PDB entry 3VFV | X-ray diffraction, 1.55 A resolution | chains A and B of the 3 polymer chains in the assembly

[Chain A]
Protein: MHC class I antigen
From: Homo sapiens
Reference sequence: C5MK56 (C5MK56_HUMAN); residues 1-276 here correspond to UniProt positions 25-300 (UniProt number = residue number + 24)
Sequence (276 residues; each row starts with the number of its first residue):
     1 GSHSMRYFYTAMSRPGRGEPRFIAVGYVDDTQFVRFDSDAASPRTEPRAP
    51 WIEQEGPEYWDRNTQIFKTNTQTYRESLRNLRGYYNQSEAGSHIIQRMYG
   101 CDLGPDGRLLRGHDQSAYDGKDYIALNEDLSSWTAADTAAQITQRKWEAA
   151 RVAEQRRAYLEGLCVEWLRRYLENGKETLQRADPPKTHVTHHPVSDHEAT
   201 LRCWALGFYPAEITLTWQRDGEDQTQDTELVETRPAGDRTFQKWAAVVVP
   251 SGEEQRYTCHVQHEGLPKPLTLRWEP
Disulfide bonds: Cys101-Cys164, Cys203-Cys259
Reported in the primary citation:
  - mutagenesis - L163A: unchanged binding to SB27 TCR

[Chain B]
Protein: Beta-2-microglobulin
From: Homo sapiens
Reference sequence: P61769 (B2MG_HUMAN); residues 1-99 here correspond to UniProt positions 21-119 (UniProt number = residue number + 20)
Sequence (100 residues; each row starts with the number of its first residue; numbering starts at 0):
     0 MIQRTPKIQVYSRHPAENGKSNFLNCYVSGFHPSDIEVDLLKNGERIEKV
    50 EHSDLSFSKDWSFYLLYYTEFTPTEKDEYACRVNHVTLSQPKIVKWDRDM
Construct notes: initiating methionine (0)
Disulfide bonds: Cys25-Cys80

[Interface between chain A and chain B]
Residue-residue contacts (63; chain A residue first):
  Phe8(A) with Ser55(B); Phe56(B), hydrophobic
  Tyr9(A) with Phe56(B)
  Thr10(A) with Phe56(B); Phe62(B)
  Met12(A) with Ser33(B); Asp34(B)
  Arg17(A) with Asp34(B), salt bridge
  Ile23(A) with Leu54(B), hydrophobic
  Val25(A) with Asp53(B); Leu54(B); Ser55(B)
  Tyr27(A) with Ser55(B); Tyr63(B), hydrogen bond
  Gln32(A) with Asp53(B), hydrogen bond
  Arg35(A) with Asp53(B), salt bridge
  Arg48(A) with Asp53(B), salt bridge
  Ile94(A) with His31(B); Pro32(B), hydrophobic; Ser33(B)
  Gln96(A) with His31(B), hydrogen bond; Phe56(B); Trp60(B), hydrogen bond (side chain-backbone); Phe62(B)
  Arg97(A) with Phe56(B)
  Met98(A) with Phe56(B), hydrophobic; Lys58(B); Trp60(B), hydrophobic
  Gln115(A) with Trp60(B)
  Ser116(A) with Trp60(B)
  Ala117(A) with Trp60(B), hydrophobic
  Asp119(A) with Met0(B); Ile1(B); His31(B)
  Gly120(A) with Arg3(B), hydrogen bond (backbone-side chain); His31(B); Trp60(B)
  Asp122(A) with Trp60(B), hydrogen bond
  Arg202(A) with Asp98(B), hydrogen bond (side chain-backbone); Met99(B), hydrogen bond
  Trp204(A) with Asp98(B); Met99(B)
  Val231(A) with Gln8(B)
  Glu232(A) with Lys6(B), salt bridge; Gln8(B), hydrogen bond (backbone-side chain); Tyr26(B); Ser28(B), hydrogen bond
  Thr233(A) with Tyr26(B)
  Arg234(A) with Gln8(B), hydrogen bond; Tyr10(B); Met99(B), hydrogen bond (side chain-backbone)
  Pro235(A) with Tyr10(B), hydrogen bond (backbone-side chain); Asn24(B); Tyr26(B); Leu65(B), hydrophobic
  Ala236(A) with Arg12(B), hydrogen bond (backbone-side chain); Asn24(B), hydrogen bond (backbone-side chain)
  Gly237(A) with Arg12(B), hydrogen bond (backbone-side chain)
  Asp238(A) with Arg12(B)
  Gln242(A) with Tyr10(B); Ser11(B), hydrogen bond (side chain-backbone); Arg12(B), hydrogen bond (side chain-backbone)
  Trp244(A) with Met99(B), hydrogen bond (side chain-backbone)
Interface residues without a listed pair, chain A (37 interface residues in all): Arg21, Ser92, Lys121, His192
Interface residues without a listed pair, chain B (29 interface residues in all): His13, Ser57, Asp59

[Summary]
37 residues of chain A face 29 of chain B across their interface; the contacts include 19 hydrogen bonds and 4
salt bridges. Among the polar pairs are Arg17(A)-Asp34(B), Arg35(A)-Asp53(B) and Arg48(A)-Asp53(B). The paper
reports that L163A of chain A leaves binding to SB27 TCR unchanged.
Here chain A is MHC class I antigen and chain B is Beta-2-microglobulin, both from Homo sapiens. Entry 3VFV
(crystal structure of HLA B*3508 LPEP-P9Ala, peptide mutant P9-ala) was determined by X-ray diffraction (same
publication as 3VFM, 3VFN, 3VFO, 3VFP, 3VFR, 3VFS and 3 further entries).
